8G4P - chains D and A of the 5 polymer chains in the assembly; structure by X-ray diffraction, 2.25 A resolution.

Chain D:
Name: 13T1 Fab light chain
Source organism: Homo sapiens
Notes: antibody fragment or engineered binder
Chain sequence (216 residues; each row starts with the number of its first residue):
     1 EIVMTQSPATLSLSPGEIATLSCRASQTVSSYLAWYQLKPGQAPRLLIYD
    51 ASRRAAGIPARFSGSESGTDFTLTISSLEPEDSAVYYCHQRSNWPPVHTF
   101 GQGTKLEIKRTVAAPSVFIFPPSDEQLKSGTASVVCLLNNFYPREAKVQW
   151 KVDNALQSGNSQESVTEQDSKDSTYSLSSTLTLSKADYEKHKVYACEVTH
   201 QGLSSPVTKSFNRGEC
Unresolved in the structure: 1-3, 216
Disulfides: Cys23-Cys88, Cys136-Cys196

Chain A:
Name: 13T5 Fab heavy chain
Source organism: Homo sapiens
Notes: antibody fragment or engineered binder
Chain sequence (232 residues; each row starts with the number of its first residue):
     1 QVQLQESGPGLVKPSETLSLTCTVSGGSMSSYYWGWIRQPAGRGLEWIGR
    51 IFTTGSTIYNASLNSRVSMSVDTSKNQFSLKLTSVTAADTALYFCVRDRR
   101 GRSHDSNWYWYFDLWGRGTLVTVSSASTKGPSVFPLAPSSKSTSGGTAAL
   151 GCLVKDYFPEPVTVSWNSGALTSGVHTFPAVLQSSGLYSLSSVVTVPSSS
   201 LGTQTYICNVNHKPSNTKVDKRVEPKSCDKTH
Unresolved in the structure: 140-143, 227-232
Disulfides: Cys22-Cys95, Cys152-Cys208
Covalent attachments: N-acetylglucosamine (NAG) linked to Asn60

Chain D / chain A interface:
Residue-residue contacts - 12 pairs, chain D then chain A:
  Val29(D) with Ser28(A); Ser30(A)
  Asn93(D) with Thr73(A), hydrogen bond; Ser74(A)
  Trp94(D) with Thr53(A); Thr54(A); Gly55(A); Val71(A), hydrophobic; Asp72(A); Thr73(A), hydrogen bond (backbone-backbone)
  Pro95(D) with Val71(A); Asp72(A)
Also at the interface, not in a pair above, chain D (5 interface residues in all): Val97

Overview:
Chain D and chain A form an interface of 5 and 9 residues respectively, with 2 hydrogen bonds. Among the polar
pairs are Asn93(D)-Thr73(A) and Trp94(D)-Thr73(A). Covalently linked N-acetylglucosamine: at Asn60(A).
Here chain D is 13T1 Fab light chain and chain A is 13T5 Fab heavy chain, both from Homo sapiens. Entry 8G4P
(Crystal structure of the peanut allergen Ara h 2 bound by two neutralizing antibodies 13T1 and ...) was
determined by X-ray diffraction.
